Entry 1W7J (X-ray diffraction, 2.00 A resolution); this record covers chains A and B.

Chain A:
Name: Myosin va
Organism: Gallus gallus
Notes: fragment: motor domain, residues 1-792
UniProt: Q02440 (MY5A_CHICK); numbering as in UniProt (aligned over 1-792)
Chain sequence (795 residues; row label = number of the first residue in the row):
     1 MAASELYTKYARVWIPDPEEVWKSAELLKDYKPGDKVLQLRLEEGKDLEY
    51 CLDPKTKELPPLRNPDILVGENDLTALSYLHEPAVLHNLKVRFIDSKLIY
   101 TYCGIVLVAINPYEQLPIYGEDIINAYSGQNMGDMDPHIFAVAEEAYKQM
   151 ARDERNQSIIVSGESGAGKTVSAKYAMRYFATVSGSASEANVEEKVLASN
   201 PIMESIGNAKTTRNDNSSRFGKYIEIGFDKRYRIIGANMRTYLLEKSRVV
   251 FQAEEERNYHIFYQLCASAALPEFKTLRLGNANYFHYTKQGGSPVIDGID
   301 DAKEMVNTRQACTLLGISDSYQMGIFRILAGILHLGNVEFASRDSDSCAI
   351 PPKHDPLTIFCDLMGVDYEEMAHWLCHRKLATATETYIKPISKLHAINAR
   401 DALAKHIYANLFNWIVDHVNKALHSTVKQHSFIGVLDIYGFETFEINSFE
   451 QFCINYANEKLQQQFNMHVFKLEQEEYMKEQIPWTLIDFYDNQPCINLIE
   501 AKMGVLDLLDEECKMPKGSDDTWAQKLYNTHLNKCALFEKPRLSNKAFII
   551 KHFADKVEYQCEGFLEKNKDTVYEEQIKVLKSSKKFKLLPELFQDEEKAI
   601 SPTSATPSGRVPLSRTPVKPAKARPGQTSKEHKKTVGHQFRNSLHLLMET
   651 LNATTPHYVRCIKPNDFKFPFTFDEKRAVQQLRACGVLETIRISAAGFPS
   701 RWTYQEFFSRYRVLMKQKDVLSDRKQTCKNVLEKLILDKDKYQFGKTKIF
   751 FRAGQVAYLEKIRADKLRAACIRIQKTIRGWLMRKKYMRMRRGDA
Unresolved in the structure: 1, 595-633, 793-795
Bound ions: Mg2+: T170, S218 (together with ADP, beryllium trifluoride)
Ligand contacts:
  - ADP (adenosine-5'-diphosphate): I99, N111, P112, Y113, E114, Q115, Y119, E164, S165, G166, A167, G168, K169, T170, V171, N214, N216, S218, D437
  - ADP / beryllium trifluoride: I99, N111, P112, Y113, E114, Q115, Y119, E164, S165, G166, A167, G168, K169, T170, V171, N214, N216, S217, S218, D437
Swiss-Prot annotation at these positions:
  - region: L644 to D666 (Actin-binding)
  - binding site (ATP): G163 to T170
What the authors report for this chain:
  - binding site for ADP: K169

Chain B:
Name: Myosin light chain 1
Organism: Homo sapiens
UniProt: P14649 (MLEY_HUMAN); residues 2-151 here correspond to UniProt positions 59-208 (UniProt number = residue number + 57)
Chain sequence (151 residues; row label = number of the first residue in the row):
     1 MIEFNKDQLEEFKEAFELFDRVGDGKILYSQCGDVMRALGQNPTNAEVLK
    51 VLGNPKSDELKSRRVDFETFLPMLQAVAKNRGQGTYEDYLEGFRVFDKEG
   101 NGKVMGAELRHVLTTLGEKMTEEEVETVLAGHEDSNGCINYEAFLKHILS
   151 V
Unresolved in the structure: 1-10, 80-87, 150-151

How chain A and chain B interact:
Residue-residue contacts (54):
  R712(A) - K98(B)  hydrogen bond (side chain-backbone)
  R712(A) - E99(B)
  V713(A) - V95(B)  hydrophobic
  L767(A) - V95(B)  hydrophobic
  L767(A) - F96(B)
  R768(A) - G117(B)
  A770(A) - G92(B)
  A770(A) - V95(B)  hydrophobic
  A770(A) - F96(B)  hydrophobic
  C771(A) - V112(B)  hydrogen bond (side chain-backbone)
  C771(A) - L116(B)
  I772(A) - T44(B)
  I772(A) - G117(B)
  R773(A) - D88(B)  hydrogen bond (side chain-backbone)
  I774(A) - G92(B)
  I774(A) - F93(B)  hydrophobic
  I774(A) - F96(B)  hydrophobic
  I774(A) - L113(B)  hydrophobic
  Q775(A) - L113(B)  hydrogen bond (side chain-backbone)
  Q775(A) - L116(B)  hydrogen bond (side chain-backbone)
  Q775(A) - G117(B)
  Q775(A) - E118(B)  hydrogen bond (side chain-backbone)
  Q775(A) - K119(B)
  Q775(A) - M120(B)
  K776(A) - N42(B)
  K776(A) - P43(B)
  K776(A) - T44(B)
  T777(A) - I148(B)
  T777(A) - L149(B)
  I778(A) - L113(B)  hydrophobic
  I778(A) - M120(B)  hydrophobic
  I778(A) - V128(B)  hydrophobic
  R779(A) - N45(B)
  R779(A) - E118(B)  hydrogen bond (side chain-backbone)
  R779(A) - K119(B)  hydrogen bond (side chain-backbone)
  R779(A) - M120(B)
  G780(A) - R37(B)
  G780(A) - N42(B)
  W781(A) - H147(B)  hydrogen bond (side chain-backbone)
  W781(A) - I148(B)
  L782(A) - M120(B)  hydrophobic
  M783(A) - D34(B)
  M783(A) - R37(B)
  R784(A) - R37(B)
  R784(A) - I148(B)  hydrogen bond (side chain-backbone)
  R784(A) - L149(B)
  Y787(A) - E14(B)
  Y787(A) - A15(B)  hydrogen bond (side chain-backbone)
  Y787(A) - L18(B)  hydrophobic
  Y787(A) - F19(B)  hydrophobic
  Y787(A) - A38(B)  hydrophobic
  M790(A) - L18(B)
  M790(A) - F19(B)  hydrophobic
  R791(A) - L18(B)
Also at the interface, not in a pair above, chain A (23 interface residues in all): K766
Also at the interface, not in a pair above, chain B (35 interface residues in all): E11, G40, Q41, L109, E124, T127

In short:
23 residues of chain A and 35 residues of chain B are in contact, with 11 hydrogen bonds. Among the polar
pairs are R712(A)-K98(B), C771(A)-V112(B) and R773(A)-D88(B). Chain A binds ADP and ADP / beryllium
trifluoride. Curated annotation (UniProt) lists 8 ATP-binding residues on chain A. From the paper: a binding
site for ADP at K169(A).
Chain A is Myosin va (Gallus gallus) and chain B is Myosin light chain 1 (Homo sapiens); the structure,
Crystal Structure Of Myosin V Motor With Essential Light Chain + ADP-BeFx - Near Rigor, was determined by
X-ray diffraction (same publication as 1W7I and 1W8J).
